PDB entry 6QNO | electron microscopy, 4.38 A resolution (low resolution: residue-level contacts below are approximate; hydrogen-bond / salt-bridge calls are withheld) | chains B and R of the 6 polymer chains in the assembly

[Chain B]
Protein: Guanine nucleotide-binding protein G(I)/G(S)/G(T) subunit beta-1
From: Bos taurus
UniProtKB: P62871 (GBB1_BOVIN); numbering as in UniProt (aligned over 1-340)
Chain sequence (340 residues; each row starts with the number of its first residue):
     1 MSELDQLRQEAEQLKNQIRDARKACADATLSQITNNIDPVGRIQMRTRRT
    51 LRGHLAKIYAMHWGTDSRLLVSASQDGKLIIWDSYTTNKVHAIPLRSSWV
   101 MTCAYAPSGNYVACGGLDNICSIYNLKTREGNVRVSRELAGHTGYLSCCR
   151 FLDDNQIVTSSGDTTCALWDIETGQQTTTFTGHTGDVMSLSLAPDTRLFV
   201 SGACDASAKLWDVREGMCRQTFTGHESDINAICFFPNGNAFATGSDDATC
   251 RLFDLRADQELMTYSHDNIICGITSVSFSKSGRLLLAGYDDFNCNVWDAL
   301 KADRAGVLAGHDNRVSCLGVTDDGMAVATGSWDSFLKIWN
Unresolved in the structure: 1-28
UniProt features mapped onto this chain:
  - modified residue: S2 (N-acetylserine), H266 (Phosphohistidine)

[Chain R]
Protein: Rhodopsin
From: Bos taurus
UniProtKB: P02699 (OPSD_BOVIN); numbering as in UniProt (aligned over 1-348)
Chain sequence (348 residues; each row starts with the number of its first residue):
     1 MCGTEGPNFYVPFSNKTGVVRSPFEAPQYYLAEPWQFSMLAAYMFLLIML
    51 GFPINFLTLYVTVQHKKLRTPLNYILLNLAVADLFMVFGGFTTTLYTSLH
   101 GYFVFGPTGCNLEGFFATLGGEIALWSLVVLAIERYVVVCKPMSNFRFGE
   151 NHAIMGVAFTWVMALACAAPPLVGWSRYIPEGMQCSCGIDYYTPHEETNN
   201 ESFVIYMFVVHFIIPLIVIFFCYGQLVFTVKEAAAQQQESATTQKAEKEV
   251 TRMVIIYVIAFLICWLPYAGVAFYIFTHQGSCFGPIFMTIPAFFAKTSAV
   301 YNPVIYIMMNKQFRNCMVTTLCCGKNPLGDDEASTTVSKTETSQVAPA
Unresolved in the structure: 1, 336-348
Construct notes: engineered mutation C2 (Asn in P02699), Y257 (Met in P02699), C282 (Asp in P02699)
UniProt features mapped onto this chain:
  - region: D330 to A348 (Interaction with SAG)
  - motif: E134 to Y136 ('Ionic lock' involved in activated form stabilization)
  - binding site (Zn(2+)): E201, Q279
  - site: E113 (Plays an important role in the conformation switch to the active conformation)
  - modified residue: M1 (N-acetylmethionine), K296 (N6-(retinylidene)lysine), S334 (Phosphoserine), T335 (Phosphothreonine), T336 (Phosphothreonine), S338 (Phosphoserine), T340 (Phosphothreonine), T342 (Phosphothreonine), S343 (Phosphoserine)
  - lipidation (S-palmitoyl cysteine): C322, C323
  - glycosylation: N15 (N-linked (GlcNAc...) asparagine)
  - mutagenesis: N15 (N15D: Normal light absorption; when associated with C-2 and C-282), G90 (G90D: Increased thermal stability and decreased retinal uptake. Decreases stability of the inactive conformation), T94 (T94I: Stabilizes the activated conformation and hinders hydrolysis of the covalent bond that retains all-trans-retinol), E113 (E113Q: Causes shift to the activated conformation)
Disulfide bonds: C2-C282, C110-C187
Glycans and other covalent adducts: N-acetylglucosamine (NAG) linked to N15; retinal (RET) linked to K296
Residues lining bound ligands: retinal (RET): M86, A117, T118, G121, E122, I189, Y191, V204, M207, F208, W265, Y268, A269, A272
What the authors report for this chain:
  - conformationally variable residues (loop rearrangement): G324 to T335

[Chain B / chain R interface]
Residue-residue contacts (9):
  C271(B) - E332(R)
  C271(B) - S334(R)
  D290(B) - E332(R)
  D291(B) - D330(R)
  D291(B) - E332(R)
  G310(B) - K66(R)
  D312(B) - K66(R)
  D312(B) - K67(R)
  R314(B) - E332(R)
Interface residues without a listed pair, chain B (8 interface residues in all): I270, N293
From the paper, about this interface:
  - interface residues, chain B: C271(B), D290(B), D291(B), R314(B)
  - interface residues, chain R: D330(R)

[In short]
The interface between chain B and chain R involves 8 residues on one side and 5 on the other. Retinal is
covalently linked to K296(R). N-acetylglucosamine is covalently linked to N15(R). From the paper: interface
residues C271(B), D290(B) and D330(R) among others; conformational variability at G324(R).
Here chain B is Guanine nucleotide-binding protein G(I)/G(S)/G(T) subunit beta-1 and chain R is Rhodopsin,
both from Bos taurus. Entry 6QNO (Rhodopsin-Gi protein complex) was determined by electron microscopy (same
publication as 6QNK).
